Entry 4P74 (X-ray diffraction, 2.70 A resolution); this record covers chains C and D of the 4 polymer chains in the assembly.

[Chain C (and D)]
Protein: Phenylalanine--tRNA ligase alpha subunit
From: Pseudomonas aeruginosa
Notes: EC 6.1.1.20; chain D of this document is another copy of the same molecule, construct and numbering; everything in this record applies to it too
UniProtKB: Q9I0A3 (SYFA_PSEAE); residues -78 to 259 here correspond to UniProt positions 1-338 (UniProt number = residue number + 79)
Amino-acid sequence (338 residues; numbered -78 to 259; the number before each row is that of its first residue; numbers below 1 keep their minus sign (Met-78 is residue -78)):
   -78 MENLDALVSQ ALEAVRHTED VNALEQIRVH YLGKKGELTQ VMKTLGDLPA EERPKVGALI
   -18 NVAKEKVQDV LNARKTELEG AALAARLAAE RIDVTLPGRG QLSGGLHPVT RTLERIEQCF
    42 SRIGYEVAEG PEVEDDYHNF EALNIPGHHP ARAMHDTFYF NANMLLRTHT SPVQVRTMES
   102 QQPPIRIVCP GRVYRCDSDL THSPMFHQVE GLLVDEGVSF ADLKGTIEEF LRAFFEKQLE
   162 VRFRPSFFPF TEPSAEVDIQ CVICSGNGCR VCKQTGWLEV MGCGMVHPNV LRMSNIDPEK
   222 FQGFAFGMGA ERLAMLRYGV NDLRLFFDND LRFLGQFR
Not modelled in the structure: -78 to 10, 183-196 (chain D: -78 to 7, 189-196)
Ligand contacts: 2U9 (N-[(3S)-1,1-dioxidotetrahydrothiophen-3-yl]-2-[(4-methylphenoxy)methyl]-1,3-thiazole-4-carboxamide): Leu64, Ser92, Gln95, Val96, Met99, Arg116, Phe127, Gln129, Glu131, Phe169, Phe171, Thr172, Gly203, Cys204, Val207, Val211, Ala226, Phe227, Gly228, Met229, Gly230
Curated features (UniProtKB/Swiss-Prot):
  - binding site (Mg(2+)): Glu173
Reported in the primary citation:
  - binding site for 2U9: Gln129, Gly230

[Chain C / chain D interface]
Residue-residue contacts (8):
  Ser42(C) - Arg43(D)
  Arg43(C) - Ser42(D)
  Arg43(C) - Arg43(D)
  Arg43(C) - Ile44(D)
  Arg43(C) - Gly45(D)  hydrogen bond (backbone-backbone)
  Arg43(C) - Glu47(D)  salt bridge
  Gly45(C) - Arg43(D)  hydrogen bond (backbone-backbone)
  Glu47(C) - Arg43(D)  salt bridge
Also at the interface, not in a pair above, chain C (5 interface residues in all): Ile44

[In short]
Chain C and chain D each contribute 5 residues to their interface, with 2 hydrogen bonds and 2 salt bridges.
Polar pairs include Arg43(C)-Glu47(D) and Arg43(C)-Gly45(D). Ligands of chain C: compound 2U9. UniProt lists
Mg2+-binding residue Glu173(C) on chain C. From the paper: a binding site for 2U9 at Gln129(C) and Gly230(C).
Both chains are Phenylalanine--tRNA ligase alpha subunit (Pseudomonas aeruginosa). Entry 4P74 (PheRS in
complex with compound 3a) was determined by X-ray diffraction (same publication as 4P71, 4P72 and 4P75).
